PDB entry 7OUG | electron microscopy, 3.10 A resolution | chains D and F of the 10 polymer chains in the assembly

# Chain D
Protein: Integrase
Source organism: Simian T-lymphotropic virus 1
Reference sequence: Q4QY51 (Q4QY51_9STL1); residues -2 to 297 here correspond to UniProt positions 597-896 (UniProt number = residue number + 599)
Amino-acid sequence (301 residues; each row starts with the number of its first residue; numbers below 1 keep their minus sign (Gly-3 is residue -3)):
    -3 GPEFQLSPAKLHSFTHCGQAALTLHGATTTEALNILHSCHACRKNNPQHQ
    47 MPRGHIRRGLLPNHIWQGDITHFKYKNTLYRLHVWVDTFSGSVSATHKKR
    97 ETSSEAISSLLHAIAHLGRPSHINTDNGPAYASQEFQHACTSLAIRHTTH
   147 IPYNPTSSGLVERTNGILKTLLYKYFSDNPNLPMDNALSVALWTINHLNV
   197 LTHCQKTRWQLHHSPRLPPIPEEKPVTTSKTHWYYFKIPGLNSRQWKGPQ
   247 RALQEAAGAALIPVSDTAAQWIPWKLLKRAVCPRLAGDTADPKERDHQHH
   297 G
Disordered / not traced: -3 to 2, 40-51, 149-156, 281-297
Differences from the reference sequence: expression tag (-3, -1 to 0); engineered mutation Glu219 (Ala818 in Q4QY51)
Ion coordination: Zn2+: His8, His12, Cys35, Cys38
From the paper describing this entry:
  - catalytic residues: Asp65, Asp122, Glu158
  - mutagenesis - P214D, A219E: increased binding to Isoform 3 of PC4 and SFRS1-interacting protein, Isoform Gamma-2 of Serine/threonine-protein phosphatase 2A 56 kDa regulatory subunit gamma isoform (chain F)

# Chain F
Protein: Isoform 3 of PC4 and SFRS1-interacting protein, Isoform Gamma-2 of Serine/threonine-protein phosphatase 2A 56 kDa regulatory subunit gamma isoform
Source organism: Homo sapiens
Reference sequence: chimeric construct of O75475, Q13362: residues -315 to 9 from O75475 (PSIP1_HUMAN), isoform O75475-3 positions 1-325 (UniProt number = residue number + 316); residues 11-380 from Q13362 positions 11-380 (same numbers)
Amino-acid sequence (697 residues; row label = number of the first residue in the row; numbers below 1 keep their minus sign (Ser-316 is residue -316)):
  -316 SMTRDFKPGDLIFAKMKGYPHWPARVDEVPDGAVKPPTNKLPIFFFGTHE
  -266 TAFLGPKDIFPYSENKEKYGKPNKRKGFNEGLWEIDNNPKVKFSSQQAAT
  -216 KQSNASSDVEVEEKETSVSKEDTDHEEKASNEDVTKAVDITTPKAARRGR
  -166 KRKAEKQVETEEAGVVTTATASVNLKVSPKRGRPAATEVKIPKPRGRPKM
  -116 VKQPCPSESDIITEEDKSKKKGQEEKQPKKQPKKDEEGQKEEDKPRKEPD
   -66 KKEGKKEVESKRKNLAKTGVTSTSDSEEEGDDQEGEKKRKGGRNFQTAHR
   -16 RNMLKGQHEKEAADRKRKQEEQMETEFMVVDAANSNGPFQPVVLLHIRDV
    34 PPADQEKLFIQKLRQCCVLFDFVSDPLSDLKWKEVKRAALSEMVEYITHN
    84 RNVITEPIYPEVVHMFAVNMFRTLPPSSNPTGAEFDPEEDEPTLEAAWPH
   134 LQLVYEFFLRFLESPDFQPNIAKKYIDQKFVLQLLELFDSEDPRERDFLK
   184 TTLHRIYGKFLGLRAYIRKQINNIFYRFIYETEHHNGIAELLEILGSIIN
   234 GFALPLKEEHKIFLLKVLLPLHKVKSLSVYHPQLAYCVVQFLEKDSTLTE
   284 PVVMALLKYWPKTHSPKEVMFLNELEEILDVIEPSEFVKIMEPLFRQLAK
   334 CVSSPHFQVAERALYYWNNEYIMSLISDNAAKILPIMFPSLYRNSKT
Disordered / not traced: -316 to 26, 113-123, 334-380
Differences from the reference sequence: expression tag (-316); linker (10)
UniProt features mapped onto this chain:
  - motif: Arg-170 to Gln-160 (Nuclear localization signal)
  - modified residue: Ser-214 (Phosphoserine), Ser-211 (Phosphoserine), Ser-210 (Phosphoserine), Thr-201 (Phosphothreonine), Thr-194 (Phosphothreonine), Ser-187 (Phosphoserine), Thr-175 (Phosphothreonine), Thr-149 (Phosphothreonine), Ser-139 (Phosphoserine), Ser-110 (Phosphoserine), Ser-45 (Phosphoserine), Thr-44 (Phosphothreonine), Ser-43 (Phosphoserine), Ser-41 (Phosphoserine)
  - cross-link: Lys-241 (Glycyl lysine isopeptide (Lys-Gly) (interchain with G-Cter in SUMO2))

# Chain D / chain F interface
Residue-residue contacts - 38 pairs, chain D then chain F:
  Ile52(D) - Met303(F)  hydrophobic
  Arg53(D) - His264(F)  hydrogen bond (backbone-side chain)
  Arg53(D) - Pro265(F)
  Gly55(D) - Pro265(F)
  Leu56(D) - Pro265(F)  hydrophobic
  Leu56(D) - Tyr269(F)
  Leu57(D) - Tyr269(F)  hydrophobic
  His60(D) - Glu310(F)
  Cys200(D) - Pro176(F)
  Gln201(D) - Leu127(F)
  Gln201(D) - Pro176(F)
  Gln201(D) - Arg177(F)  hydrogen bond
  Lys202(D) - Asp180(F)  salt bridge
  Leu213(D) - Lys183(F)
  Leu213(D) - His187(F)
  Pro214(D) - His187(F)
  Pro214(D) - Ser230(F)
  Pro215(D) - Ser230(F)
  Pro215(D) - Asn233(F)
  Ile216(D) - His187(F)
  Ile216(D) - Tyr190(F)  hydrophobic
  Ile216(D) - Arg197(F)
  Ile216(D) - Ser230(F)  hydrogen bond (backbone-backbone)
  Ile216(D) - Ile231(F)
  Ile216(D) - Gly234(F)
  Pro217(D) - Arg197(F)  hydrogen bond (backbone-side chain)
  Pro217(D) - Gly234(F)
  Glu218(D) - Tyr190(F)
  Glu218(D) - Gly234(F)  hydrogen bond (backbone-backbone)
  Glu218(D) - Phe235(F)
  Pro221(D) - Leu194(F)  hydrophobic
  Val222(D) - Gly191(F)  hydrogen bond (backbone-backbone)
  Val222(D) - Lys192(F)
  Thr224(D) - Lys192(F)  hydrogen bond
  Arg247(D) - Pro148(F)
  Leu249(D) - His82(F)
  Leu249(D) - Arg84(F)
  Leu257(D) - His82(F)
Other interface residues (no listed pair), chain D (27 interface residues in all): Arg54, Phe85, His118, Thr198, His199, Lys220
Other interface residues (no listed pair), chain F (32 interface residues in all): Pro125, Asp149, Arg201, Ile227, Ser261, Gln266, Ala268, Asp313

# Summary
The interface between chain D and chain F involves 27 residues on one side and 32 on the other, with 7
hydrogen bonds and 1 salt bridge. Among the polar pairs are Lys202(D)-Asp180(F), Arg53(D)-His264(F) and
Gln201(D)-Arg177(F). From the paper: catalytic residues Asp65(D), Asp122(D) and Glu158(D); P214D and A219E of
chain D increase binding to Isoform 3 of PC4 and SFRS1-interacting protein, Isoform Gamma-2 of
Serine/threonine-protein phosphatase 2A 56 kDa regulatory subunit gamma isoform (chain F).
Here chain D is Integrase (Simian T-lymphotropic virus 1) and chain F is Isoform 3 of PC4 and
SFRS1-interacting protein, Isoform Gamma-2 of Serine/threonine-protein phosphatase 2A 56 kDa regulatory
subunit gamma isoform (Homo sapiens). Entry 7OUG (STLV-1 intasome:B56 in complex with the strand-transfer
inhibitor raltegravir) was determined by electron microscopy, deposited together with 7OUF and 7OUH.
